Entry 7ZM8 (electron microscopy, 2.76 A resolution); this record covers chains 2 and X of the 26 polymer chains in the assembly.

[Chain 2]
Name: NADH dehydrogenase subunit 2
From: Chaetomium thermophilum var. thermophilum DSM 1495
Reference sequence: G1DJ98 (G1DJ98_CHATD); residues 1-571 here = UniProt positions 1-571
Amino-acid sequence (571 residues; row label = number of the first residue in the row):
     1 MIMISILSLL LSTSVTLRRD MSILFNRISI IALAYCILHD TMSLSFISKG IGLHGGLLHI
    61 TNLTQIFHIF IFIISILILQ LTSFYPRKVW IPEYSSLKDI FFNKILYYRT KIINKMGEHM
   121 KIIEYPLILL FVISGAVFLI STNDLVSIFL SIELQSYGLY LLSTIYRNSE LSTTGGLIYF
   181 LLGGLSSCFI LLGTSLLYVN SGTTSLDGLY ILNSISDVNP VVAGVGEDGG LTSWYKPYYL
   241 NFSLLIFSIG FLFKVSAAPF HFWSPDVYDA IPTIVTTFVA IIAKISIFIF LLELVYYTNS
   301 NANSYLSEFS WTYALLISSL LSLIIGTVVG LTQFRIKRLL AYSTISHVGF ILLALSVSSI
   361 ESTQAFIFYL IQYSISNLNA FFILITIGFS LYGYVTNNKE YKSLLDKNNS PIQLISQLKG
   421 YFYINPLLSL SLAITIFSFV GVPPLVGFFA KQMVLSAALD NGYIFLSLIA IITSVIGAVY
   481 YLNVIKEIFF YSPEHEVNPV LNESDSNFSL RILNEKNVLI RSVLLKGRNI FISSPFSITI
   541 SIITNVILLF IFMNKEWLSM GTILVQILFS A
Disordered / not traced: 220-232
Ligand contacts: 1,2-diacyl-sn-glycero-3-phosphocholine (PC1): Ala34, Ile37, Leu38, Thr41, Met42, Ile69, Ile73, Leu77, Ile375, Ile542, Ile543, Val546

[Chain X]
Name: NADH-ubiquinone oxidoreductase-like protein
From: Chaetomium thermophilum var. thermophilum DSM 1495
Reference sequence: G0S0S8 (G0S0S8_CHATD); residue numbers follow UniProt; this construct covers 1-191
Amino-acid sequence (191 residues; numbered 1 to 191; the number before each row is that of its first residue):
     1 MSNTPTQTYQ FPSKTVKTDY PLIDNDPHFT RVIRYARPSD YAHGLAAAAA GPAALWLMER
    61 ISPSQVGRGG FAKAMRLAGF IGLAGGFLYF YQRSILRFYG MSENAREVEM DMREMTDRVK
   121 AGLPLYGESR LSPAMQGVAA RQSRYSALFF GVMPWFNFVN HNQHGVDTAK YYQQAERELE
   181 AERLAREQAQ Q
Disordered / not traced: 1-3, 190-191

[Interface between chain 2 and chain X]
Residue-residue contacts - 103 pairs, chain 2 then chain X:
  Met1(2) with Ile81(X), hydrophobic; Gly85(X); Leu88(X), hydrophobic; Phe150(X), hydrogen bond (backbone-backbone); Gly151(X); Val152(X), hydrogen bond (backbone-backbone)
  Ile2(2) with Gly151(X); Val152(X)
  Met3(2) with Val152(X); Met153(X), hydrophobic
  Ile4(2) with Ala84(X), hydrophobic; Leu88(X), hydrophobic; Pro154(X), hydrophobic
  Ser5(2) with Ile81(X)
  Ser8(2) with Leu77(X); Phe80(X)
  Leu9(2) with Leu77(X), hydrophobic
  Ser12(2) with Lys73(X), hydrogen bond (backbone-side chain); Leu77(X)
  Val15(2) with Lys73(X)
  Thr16(2) with Lys73(X)
  Arg18(2) with Val66(X); Gly67(X); Gly69(X); Gly70(X)
  Asp20(2) with Val66(X); Gly67(X), hydrogen bond (side chain-backbone)
  Met21(2) with Gly70(X)
  Ile23(2) with Ser64(X)
  Leu24(2) with Glu59(X); Gly70(X); Phe71(X), hydrophobic; Ala74(X), hydrophobic
  Phe25(2) with Lys73(X); Leu77(X), hydrophobic
  Arg27(2) with Leu55(X); Met58(X), hydrogen bond (side chain-backbone); Glu59(X), salt bridge; Ser62(X), hydrogen bond (side chain-backbone); Ser64(X)
  Ile28(2) with Leu55(X), hydrophobic; Ala74(X); Leu77(X), hydrophobic
  Ile31(2) with Gly51(X); Leu55(X)
  Tyr35(2) with Ala47(X), hydrogen bond (side chain-backbone); Ala48(X), hydrogen bond (side chain-backbone); Ala50(X); Gly51(X), hydrogen bond (side chain-backbone); Ile81(X); Gly82(X); Gly85(X)
  Cys36(2) with Gly151(X)
  Leu38(2) with Tyr89(X), hydrophobic
  His39(2) with Gly85(X), hydrogen bond (side chain-backbone); Leu88(X); Tyr89(X), hydrogen bond (side chain-backbone); Gln92(X), hydrogen bond (backbone-side chain); Gly151(X)
  Asp40(2) with Gly151(X)
  Met42(2) with Tyr89(X), hydrophobic; Gln92(X); Arg93(X); Leu96(X)
  Ser43(2) with Leu148(X)
  Ser45(2) with Met101(X)
  Phe46(2) with Val16(X), hydrophobic; Lys17(X); Met101(X), hydrophobic; Leu148(X), hydrophobic
  Ile47(2) with Lys17(X), hydrogen bond (backbone-backbone)
  Gly50(2) with Lys14(X), hydrogen bond (backbone-side chain)
  Ile51(2) with Val16(X), hydrophobic; Arg144(X)
  Gly52(2) with Arg144(X), hydrogen bond (backbone-side chain)
  Leu53(2) with Arg144(X); Tyr145(X); Phe149(X), hydrophobic
  His54(2) with Arg141(X); Gln142(X), hydrogen bond; Met153(X); Trp155(X)
  Gly55(2) with Arg141(X), hydrogen bond (backbone-backbone)
  Leu58(2) with Phe149(X), hydrophobic; Met153(X), hydrophobic
  Ile60(2) with Leu148(X), hydrophobic; Phe149(X), hydrophobic
  Gln65(2) with Leu148(X)
  His68(2) with Phe149(X); Val152(X)
  Phe84(2) with Met58(X), hydrophobic; Ser62(X)
  Tyr85(2) with Pro63(X); Ser64(X), hydrogen bond (side chain-backbone); Gln65(X)
  Ile100(2) with Ile61(X), hydrophobic
  Phe101(2) with Arg60(X), hydrogen bond (backbone-side chain); Ile61(X), hydrophobic
  Arg109(2) with Pro63(X); Gln65(X)
  Lys115(2) with Gln65(X)
  Phe138(2) with Val152(X), hydrophobic
  Ser141(2) with Phe149(X)
Interface residues without a listed pair, chain 2 (52 interface residues in all): Ala32, Ser48, Phe72, Ile113, Val137
Interface residues without a listed pair, chain X (54 interface residues in all): Thr18, Ala54, Leu57, Arg68, Ala78, Gly86, Ser146

[In short]
The interface between chain 2 and chain X involves 52 residues on one side and 54 on the other, with 19
hydrogen bonds and 1 salt bridge. Polar contacts include Arg27(2)-Glu59(X), Ser12(2)-Lys73(X) and
Asp20(2)-Gly67(X). Ligands of chain 2: 1,2-diacyl-sn-glycero-3-phosphocholine.
Chain 2 is NADH dehydrogenase subunit 2 and chain X is NADH-ubiquinone oxidoreductase-like protein, both from
Chaetomium thermophilum var. thermophilum DSM 1495; the structure, CryoEM structure of mitochondrial complex I
from Chaetomium thermophilum (inhibited by DDM) - membrane arm, was determined by electron microscopy together
with 7ZM7, 7ZMB, 7ZME, 7ZMG and 7ZMH from the same study.
